Entry 1UKZ (X-ray diffraction, 1.90 A resolution); this record covers chain A.

# Chain A
Molecule: Uridylate kinase
Organism: Saccharomyces cerevisiae
Notes: EC 2.7.4.-
Reference sequence: P15700 (UMPK_YEAST); residue numbers follow UniProt; this construct covers 2-204
Chain sequence (203 residues; each row starts with the number of its first residue):
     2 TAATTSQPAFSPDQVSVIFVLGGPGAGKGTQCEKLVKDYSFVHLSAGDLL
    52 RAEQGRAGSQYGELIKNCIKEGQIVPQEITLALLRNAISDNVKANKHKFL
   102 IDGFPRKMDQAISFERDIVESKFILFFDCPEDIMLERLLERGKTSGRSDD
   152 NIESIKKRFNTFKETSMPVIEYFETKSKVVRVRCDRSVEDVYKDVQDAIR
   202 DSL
Unresolved in the structure: 2-8
Cystine bridges: C130-C185
Residues lining bound ligands:
  - ADP (adenosine-5'-diphosphate): G24, P25, G26, A27, G28, K29, G30, T31, R138, R142, C185, R187, S188, V189, V192
  - adenosine monophosphate (AMP): A47, G48, L51, R52, C69, I70, G73, Q74, I75, V76, T81, G104, F105, R107, Q111, R148, D150, R159
Swiss-Prot annotation at these positions:
  - region: S46 to V76 (NMP), E141 to D151 (LID)
  - binding site (ATP): G26 to T31, R142, R187
  - binding site (a ribonucleoside 5'-phosphate): R52, Q74 to V76, G104 to R107, Q111, R148, R159
  - mutagenesis: K29 (K29E: Abolishes catalytic activity)

# In short
Ligands of chain A: ADP and adenosine monophosphate. UniProt lists 8 ATP-binding residues, 11 ribonucleoside
5'-phosphate-binding residues and one mutagenesis site.
Chain A is Uridylate kinase (Saccharomyces cerevisiae); the structure, Substrate specificity and assembly of
catalytic center derived from two structures of ligated uridylate kinase, was determined by X-ray diffraction
(same publication as 1UKY).
